PDB entry 8B3C | X-ray diffraction, 2.00 A resolution | chains A and B

Chain A (and B):
Protein: Chalcone synthase 2
From: Hordeum vulgare
Notes: EC 2.3.1.74; chain B of this document is another copy of the same molecule, construct and numbering; everything in this record applies to it too
Reference sequence: Q96562 (CHS2_HORVU); numbering as in UniProt (aligned over 1-399)
Amino-acid sequence (417 residues; row label = number of the first residue in the row; numbers below 1 keep their minus sign (Met-17 is residue -17)):
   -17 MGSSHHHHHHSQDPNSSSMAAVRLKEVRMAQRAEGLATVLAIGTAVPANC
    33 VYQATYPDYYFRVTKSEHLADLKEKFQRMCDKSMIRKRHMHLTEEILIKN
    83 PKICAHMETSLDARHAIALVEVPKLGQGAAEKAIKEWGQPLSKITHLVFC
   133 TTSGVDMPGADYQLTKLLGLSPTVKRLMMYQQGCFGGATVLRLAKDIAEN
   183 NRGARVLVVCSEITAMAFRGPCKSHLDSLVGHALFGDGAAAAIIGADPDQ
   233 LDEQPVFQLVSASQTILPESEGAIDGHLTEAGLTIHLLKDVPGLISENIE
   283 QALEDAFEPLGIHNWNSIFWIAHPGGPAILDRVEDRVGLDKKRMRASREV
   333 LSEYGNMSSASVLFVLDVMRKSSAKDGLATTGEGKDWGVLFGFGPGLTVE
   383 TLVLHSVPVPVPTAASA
Not modelled in the structure: -17 to 9, 392-399 (chain B: -17 to 9, 393-399)
Construct notes: initiating methionine (-17); expression tag (-16 to 0)
Ligand contacts:
  - coenzyme A (COA): Lys57, Arg60, Met61, Lys64, Ser65, Cys166, Leu208, Asp209, Val212, Leu216, Phe217, Ile256, Leu269, Leu270, Lys271, Val273, Pro274, Gly307, Gly308, Pro309, Ala310, Ile311, Asn338
  - ERD ((2S)-2-(3,4-dihydroxyphenyl)-5,7-dihydroxy-2,3-dihydro-4H-chromen-4-one): Thr134, Ser135, Gly165, Cys166, Glu194, Ile195, Thr196, Ala199, Phe217, Gly218, Asp219, Ile256, Asp257, Gly258, Leu265, Thr266, Ile267, Asn338, Met339, Ser340, Gly376, Pro377
From the paper describing this entry:
  - mutagenesis - I267F: unchanged catalytic activity
  - mutagenesis - Q232P/D234V (1.6-fold): increased binding to feruloyl-CoA
  - mutagenesis - Q232P/D234V: increased expression (proposed by the authors, not directly observed)
  - mutagenesis - A228S/D231I/Q232P/L233G/D234V: increased catalytic activity
  - mutagenesis - A199T: abolished catalytic activity
  - mutagenesis - A199T: unchanged catalytic activity on homoeriodictyol
  - mutagenesis - Q232P/D234V: increased catalytic activity on methylated flavonoids

How chain A and chain B interact:
Contacting residue pairs - 117 pairs, chain A then chain B:
  Arg10(A) - Glu16(B)
  Arg10(A) - Gly17(B)
  Arg10(A) - Leu18(B)
  Arg10(A) - Glu181(B)  salt bridge
  Gln13(A) - Lys177(B)
  Gln13(A) - Val242(B)
  Arg14(A) - Arg14(B)
  Arg14(A) - Ala15(B)  hydrogen bond (side chain-backbone)
  Arg14(A) - Glu16(B)  hydrogen bond (side chain-backbone)
  Arg14(A) - Glu181(B)  hydrogen bond (side chain-backbone)
  Ala15(A) - Arg14(B)  hydrogen bond (backbone-side chain)
  Glu16(A) - Arg10(B)
  Glu16(A) - Arg14(B)  hydrogen bond (backbone-side chain)
  Gly17(A) - Arg10(B)
  Leu18(A) - Arg10(B)
  Thr91(A) - Glu262(B)
  Ser92(A) - Glu262(B)
  Leu93(A) - Leu93(B)  hydrophobic
  Leu93(A) - Thr261(B)
  Leu93(A) - Glu262(B)  hydrogen bond (backbone-side chain)
  Asp94(A) - Thr261(B)
  Asp94(A) - Glu262(B)  hydrogen bond (backbone-side chain)
  His97(A) - Leu260(B)  hydrogen bond (side chain-backbone)
  Thr134(A) - Met139(B)
  Val137(A) - Gln163(B)
  Val137(A) - Leu260(B)  hydrophobic
  Asp138(A) - Gly258(B)
  Asp138(A) - His259(B)  salt bridge
  Met139(A) - Thr134(B)
  Met139(A) - Gln163(B)
  Met139(A) - Gly165(B)
  Met139(A) - Asp257(B)
  Met139(A) - Gly258(B)  hydrogen bond (backbone-backbone)
  Met139(A) - Leu265(B)  hydrophobic
  Pro140(A) - Asp257(B)
  Pro140(A) - Pro377(B)
  Pro140(A) - Gly378(B)
  Tyr144(A) - Ile248(B)  hydrophobic
  Tyr144(A) - Glu253(B)
  Tyr144(A) - Gly378(B)  hydrogen bond (side chain-backbone)
  Thr147(A) - Ile248(B)
  Lys148(A) - Glu253(B)
  Pro154(A) - Gln246(B)
  Pro154(A) - Thr247(B)
  Pro154(A) - Ile248(B)  hydrogen bond (backbone-backbone)
  Thr155(A) - Gln246(B)
  Thr155(A) - Thr247(B)
  Val156(A) - Gln246(B)
  Lys157(A) - Arg174(B)
  Lys157(A) - Ala244(B)  hydrogen bond (side chain-backbone)
  Lys157(A) - Gln246(B)
  Arg158(A) - Arg174(B)  hydrogen bond (backbone-side chain)
  Arg158(A) - Gln246(B)  hydrogen bond (backbone-side chain)
  Arg158(A) - Ile248(B)
  Arg158(A) - Thr380(B)  hydrogen bond
  Leu159(A) - Thr171(B)
  Leu159(A) - Arg174(B)
  Leu159(A) - Leu175(B)  hydrophobic
  Met160(A) - Met161(B)
  Met160(A) - Gln164(B)  hydrogen bond (backbone-side chain)
  Met161(A) - Met160(B)
  Met161(A) - Met161(B)  hydrophobic
  Tyr162(A) - Tyr162(B)
  Tyr162(A) - Gln163(B)
  Gln163(A) - Val137(B)
  Gln163(A) - Met139(B)
  Gln164(A) - Met160(B)  hydrogen bond (side chain-backbone)
  Gly165(A) - Met139(B)
  Thr171(A) - Leu159(B)
  Arg174(A) - Lys157(B)
  Arg174(A) - Arg158(B)  hydrogen bond (side chain-backbone)
  Arg174(A) - Leu159(B)
  Leu175(A) - Leu159(B)  hydrophobic
  Leu175(A) - Leu175(B)  hydrophobic
  Lys177(A) - Gln13(B)  hydrogen bond
  Asp178(A) - Ile179(B)
  Asp178(A) - Asn182(B)  hydrogen bond
  Asp178(A) - Asn183(B)  hydrogen bond
  Ile179(A) - Asp178(B)
  Glu181(A) - Arg10(B)  salt bridge
  Glu181(A) - Arg14(B)  hydrogen bond (backbone-side chain)
  Glu181(A) - Asn182(B)  hydrogen bond
  Asn182(A) - Asp178(B)  hydrogen bond
  Asn182(A) - Glu181(B)  hydrogen bond
  Asn183(A) - Asp178(B)  hydrogen bond
  Val242(A) - Gln13(B)
  Ala244(A) - Lys157(B)  hydrogen bond (backbone-side chain)
  Gln246(A) - Pro154(B)
  Gln246(A) - Thr155(B)
  Gln246(A) - Val156(B)
  Gln246(A) - Lys157(B)
  Gln246(A) - Arg158(B)  hydrogen bond (side chain-backbone)
  Thr247(A) - Pro154(B)
  Thr247(A) - Thr155(B)
  Ile248(A) - Tyr144(B)  hydrophobic
  Ile248(A) - Thr147(B)
  Ile248(A) - Pro154(B)  hydrogen bond (backbone-backbone)
  Ile248(A) - Arg158(B)
  Asp257(A) - Met139(B)
  Asp257(A) - Pro140(B)
  Gly258(A) - Asp138(B)
  Gly258(A) - Met139(B)  hydrogen bond (backbone-backbone)
  His259(A) - Asp138(B)  salt bridge
  Leu260(A) - His97(B)  hydrogen bond (backbone-side chain)
  Leu260(A) - Val137(B)  hydrophobic
  Thr261(A) - Leu93(B)
  Thr261(A) - Asp94(B)
  Glu262(A) - Thr91(B)
  Glu262(A) - Ser92(B)
  Glu262(A) - Leu93(B)  hydrogen bond (side chain-backbone)
  Glu262(A) - Asp94(B)  hydrogen bond (side chain-backbone)
  Leu265(A) - Met139(B)  hydrophobic
  Pro377(A) - Met139(B)  hydrophobic
  Pro377(A) - Pro140(B)
  Gly378(A) - Pro140(B)
  Gly378(A) - Tyr144(B)  hydrogen bond (backbone-side chain)
  Thr380(A) - Arg158(B)  hydrogen bond
Interface residues without a listed pair, chain A (60 interface residues in all): Ala95, Ser245, Glu253, Ile256
Interface residues without a listed pair, chain B (58 interface residues in all): Ala95, Ile256

Overview:
The interface between chain A and chain B involves 60 residues on one side and 58 on the other; the contacts
include 35 hydrogen bonds and 4 salt bridges. Polar contacts include Arg10(A)-Glu181(B), Asp138(A)-His259(B)
and Arg14(A)-Ala15(B). The paper reports that Q232P/D234V of chain A increase binding to feruloyl-CoA;
Q232P/D234V of chain A increase expression; 4 substitutions were tested in all.
Chain A and chain B are both Chalcone synthase 2 (Hordeum vulgare); the structure, Chalcone synthase from
Hordeum vulgare complexed with CoA and eriodictyol, was determined by X-ray diffraction (same publication as
8B32).
